Entry 4N1F (X-ray diffraction, 2.09 A resolution); this record covers chain A.

== Chain A ==
Name: Obelin
From: Obelia longissima
UniProtKB: Q27709 (OBL_OBELO); numbering as in UniProt (aligned over 1-195)
Sequence (195 residues; numbered 1 to 195; the number before each row is that of its first residue):
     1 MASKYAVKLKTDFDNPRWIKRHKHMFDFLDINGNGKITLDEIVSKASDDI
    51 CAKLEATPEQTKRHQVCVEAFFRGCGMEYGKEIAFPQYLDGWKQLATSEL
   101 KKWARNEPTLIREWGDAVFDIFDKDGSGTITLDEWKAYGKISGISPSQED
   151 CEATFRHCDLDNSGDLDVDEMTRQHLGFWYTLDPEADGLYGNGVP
Disordered / not traced: 1-5, 124-127
Construct notes: engineered mutation Ala-2 (Ser in Q27709), Tyr-88 (Phe in Q27709)
Residues lining bound ligands: C2-hydroperoxy-coelenterazine (CZH): His-22, Met-25, Phe-28, Leu-29, Ile-42, Lys-45, Ala-46, Ile-50, Phe-72, Tyr-88, Trp-92, Ile-111, Trp-114, Gly-115, Val-118, Phe-119, Trp-135, Tyr-138, Ile-144, Met-171, His-175, Trp-179, Tyr-190

== In short ==
Bound to chain A: C2-hydroperoxy-coelenterazine.
Chain A is Obelin (Obelia longissima); the structure, Crystal Structure of F88Y obelin mutant from Obelia
longissima at 2.09 Angstrom resolution, was determined by X-ray diffraction, deposited together with 4N1G.
